PDB entry 9D3L | electron microscopy, 2.80 A resolution | chains F and J of the 12 polymer chains in the assembly

[Chain F]
Molecule: Histone H4
Source organism: Homo sapiens
Reference sequence: P62805 (H4_HUMAN); residues 23-101 here correspond to UniProt positions 24-102 (UniProt number = residue number + 1)
Amino-acid sequence (79 residues; numbered 23 to 101; the number before each row is that of its first residue):
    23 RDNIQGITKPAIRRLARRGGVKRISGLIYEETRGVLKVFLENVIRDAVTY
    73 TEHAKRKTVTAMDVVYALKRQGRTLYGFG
Curated features (UniProtKB/Swiss-Prot):
  - modified residue: Lys31 (N6-(2-hydroxyisobutyryl)lysine), Lys44 (N6-(2-hydroxyisobutyryl)lysine), Ser47 (Phosphoserine), Tyr51 (Phosphotyrosine), Lys59 (N6-(2-hydroxyisobutyryl)lysine), Lys77 (N6-(2-hydroxyisobutyryl)lysine), Lys79 (N6-(2-hydroxyisobutyryl)lysine), Thr80 (Phosphothreonine), Tyr88 (Phosphotyrosine), Lys91 (N6-(2-hydroxyisobutyryl)lysine)
  - cross-link (Glycyl lysine isopeptide (Lys-Gly)): Lys31 (interchain with G-Cter in SUMO2), Lys59 (interchain with G-Cter in SUMO2), Lys79 (interchain with G-Cter in SUMO2), Lys91 (interchain with G-Cter in SUMO2)

[Chain J]
Molecule: 601 DNA
Sequence (124 nucleotides; row label = number of the first residue in the row; numbers below 1 keep their minus sign (DC-72 is residue -72)):
   -72 CAGGATGTATATATCTGACACGTGCCTGGAGACTAGGGAGTAATCCCCTT
   -22 GGCGGTTAAAACGCGGGGGACAGCGCGTACGTGCGTTTAAGCGGTGCTAG
    28 AGCTGTCTACGACCAATTGAGCGG

[Interface between chain F and chain J]
Contacting residue pairs (11):
  Arg35(F) with DG8(J), salt bridge to the phosphate
  Arg45(F) with DC7(J), sugar contact; DG8(J), phosphate contact
  Ile46(F) with DC7(J), sugar contact; DG8(J), hydrogen bond to the phosphate
  Ser47(F) with DC7(J), phosphate contact
  Gly48(F) with DC7(J), hydrogen bond to the phosphate
  Arg78(F) with DA28(J), phosphate contact
  Lys79(F) with DG27(J), phosphate contact; DA28(J), hydrogen bond to the phosphate
  Thr80(F) with DA28(J), hydrogen bond to the phosphate
Other interface residues (no listed pair), chain F (10 interface residues in all): Lys44, Lys77
Other interface residues (no listed pair), chain J (5 interface residues in all): DG29

[Overview]
10 residues of chain F face 5 of chain J across their interface, with 4 hydrogen bonds and 1 salt bridge.
Polar contacts include Ile46(F)-DG8(J), Gly48(F)-DC7(J) and Lys79(F)-DA28(J).
Chain F is Histone H4 (Homo sapiens) and chain J is 601 DNA; the structure, Two Dsup molecules in complex with
the nucleosome open from the left side, was determined by electron microscopy (same publication as 9D3K, 9D3N,
9D3O, 9D3Q, 9D3R, 9D3S and 9D3T).
